8UTU - chains K and B of the 4 polymer chains in the assembly; structure by electron microscopy, 3.00 A resolution.

[Chain K]
Molecule: Kinesin-like protein KIF1A
From: Homo sapiens
UniProtKB: Q12756 (KIF1A_HUMAN); residues 1-393 here = UniProt positions 1-393
Sequence (438 residues; row label = number of the first residue in the row):
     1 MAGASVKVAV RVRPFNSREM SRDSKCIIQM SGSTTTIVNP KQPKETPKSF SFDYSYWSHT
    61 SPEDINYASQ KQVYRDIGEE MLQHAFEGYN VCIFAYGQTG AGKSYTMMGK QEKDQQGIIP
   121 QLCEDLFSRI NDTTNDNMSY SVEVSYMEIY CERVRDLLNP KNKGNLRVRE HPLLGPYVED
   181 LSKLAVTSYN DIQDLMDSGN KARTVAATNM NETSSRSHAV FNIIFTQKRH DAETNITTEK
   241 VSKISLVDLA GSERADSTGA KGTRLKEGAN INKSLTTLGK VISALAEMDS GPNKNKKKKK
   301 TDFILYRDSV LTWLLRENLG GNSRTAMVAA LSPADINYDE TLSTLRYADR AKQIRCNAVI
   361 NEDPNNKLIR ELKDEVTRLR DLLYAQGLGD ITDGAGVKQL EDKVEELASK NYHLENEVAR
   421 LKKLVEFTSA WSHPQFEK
Unresolved in the structure: 1-3, 390-438
Sequence notes: engineered mutation Leu305 (Pro in Q12756); linker (394-425); expression tag (426-438)
Bound ions: Mg2+: Ser104, Ser215 (together with AMP-PNP)
Residues lining bound ligands: AMP-PNP (ANP; phosphoaminophosphonic acid-adenylate ester): Arg11, Arg13, Pro14, Ser58, Gln98, Thr99, Gly100, Ala101, Gly102, Lys103, Ser104, Tyr105, Asn211, Thr213, Ser214, Ser215, Gly251
What the authors report for this chain:
  - conformationally variable residues (side-chain flip): Phe303

[Chain B]
Molecule: Tubulin beta-2B chain
From: Sus scrofa
UniProtKB: A0A287AGU7 (A0A287AGU7_PIG); numbering as in UniProt (aligned over 1-445)
Sequence (445 residues; numbered 1 to 445; the number before each row is that of its first residue):
     1 MREIVHIQAG QCGNQIGAKF WEVISDEHGI DPTGSYHGDS DLQLERINVY YNEATGNKYV
    61 PRAILVDLEP GTMDSVRSGP FGQIFRPDNF VFGQSGAGNN WAKGHYTEGA ELVDSVLDVV
   121 RKESESCDCL QGFQLTHSLG GGTGSGMGTL LISKIREEYP DRIMNTFSVM PSPKVSDTVV
   181 EPYNATLSVH QLVENTDETY CIDNEALYDI CFRTLKLTTP TYGDLNHLVS ATMSGVTTCL
   241 RFPGQLNADL RKLAVNMVPF PRLHFFMPGF APLTSRGSQQ YRALTVPELT QQMFDSKNMM
   301 AACDPRHGRY LTVAAIFRGR MSMKEVDEQM LNVQNKNSSY FVEWIPNNVK TAVCDIPPRG
   361 LKMSATFIGN STAIQELFKR ISEQFTAMFR RKAFLHWYTG EGMDEMEFTE AESNMNDLVS
   421 EYQQYQDATA DEQGEFEEEE GEDEA
Unresolved in the structure: 433-445
Residues lining bound ligands:
  - GDP (guanosine-5'-diphosphate): Gly10, Gln11, Cys12, Gln15, Ile16, Asn99, Ser138, Gly141, Gly142, Thr143, Gly144, Val169, Asp177, Glu181, Asn204, Tyr222, Leu225, Asn226
  - taxol (TA1): Glu22, Val23, Asp26, Glu27, Leu215, Asp224, His227, Leu228, Ala231, Phe270, Pro272, Leu273, Thr274, Ser275, Arg276, Gln279, Pro358, Arg359, Gly360, Leu361

[Chain K / chain B interface]
Residue-residue contacts (25; chain K residue first):
  Arg153(K) with Glu157(B), salt bridge
  Arg167(K) with Glu407(B), salt bridge; Glu410(B), salt bridge
  Arg169(K) with Asp404(B), salt bridge; Met406(B); Glu410(B), salt bridge
  Glu170(K) with Met406(B); Glu410(B), hydrogen bond (backbone-side chain); Ser413(B), hydrogen bond
  Pro172(K) with Met406(B); Thr409(B)
  Tyr177(K) with Met406(B)
  Lys280(K) with Phe260(B)
  Asn295(K) with Glu432(B)
  Lys298(K) with Glu432(B), salt bridge
  Phe303(K) with Asp417(B); Ser420(B); Glu421(B); Gln424(B), hydrogen bond (backbone-side chain)
  Leu305(K) with Glu421(B); Gln424(B)
  Arg307(K) with Arg262(B); Ser413(B), hydrogen bond; Asn414(B); Asp417(B), salt bridge
Interface residues without a listed pair, chain K (17 interface residues in all): Asn165, His171, Asp302, Asp308, Trp313
Interface residues without a listed pair, chain B (18 interface residues in all): Tyr106, Glu194, Pro261

[In short]
The interface between chain K and chain B involves 17 residues on one side and 18 on the other; the contacts
include 4 hydrogen bonds and 7 salt bridges. Among the polar pairs are Arg153(K)-Glu157(B),
Arg167(K)-Glu407(B) and Arg167(K)-Glu410(B). Ligands of chain K: AMP-PNP. Ligands of chain B: GDP and taxol.
From the paper: conformational variability at Phe303(K).
Chain K is Kinesin-like protein KIF1A (Homo sapiens) and chain B is Tubulin beta-2B chain (Sus scrofa); the
structure, KIF1A[1-393] P305L mutant AMP-PNP bound one and two heads bound states merged, in complex with a
..., was determined by electron microscopy, deposited together with 8UTN, 8UTO, 8UTP, 8UTQ, 8UTR, 8UTS and 4
further entries.
